7XSS - chains A and B of the 4 polymer chains in the assembly; structure by electron microscopy, 3.20 A resolution.

# Chain A
Molecule: 46-nt RNA strand
Sequence (46 nucleotides; numbered 1 to 46; the number before each row is that of its first residue):
     1 CUCUAGUAAC AGCCGUGGAG UCCGGGGCAG AAAAUUGGAC GAUUAA
Unresolved in the structure: 1-23, 44-46

# Chain B
Protein: RAMP superfamily protein
From: Candidatus Scalindua brodae
Reference sequence: A0A0B0EGF3 (A0A0B0EGF3_9BACT); residues 6-1722 here correspond to UniProt positions 1-1717 (UniProt number = residue number - 5)
Sequence (1722 residues; each row starts with the number of its first residue):
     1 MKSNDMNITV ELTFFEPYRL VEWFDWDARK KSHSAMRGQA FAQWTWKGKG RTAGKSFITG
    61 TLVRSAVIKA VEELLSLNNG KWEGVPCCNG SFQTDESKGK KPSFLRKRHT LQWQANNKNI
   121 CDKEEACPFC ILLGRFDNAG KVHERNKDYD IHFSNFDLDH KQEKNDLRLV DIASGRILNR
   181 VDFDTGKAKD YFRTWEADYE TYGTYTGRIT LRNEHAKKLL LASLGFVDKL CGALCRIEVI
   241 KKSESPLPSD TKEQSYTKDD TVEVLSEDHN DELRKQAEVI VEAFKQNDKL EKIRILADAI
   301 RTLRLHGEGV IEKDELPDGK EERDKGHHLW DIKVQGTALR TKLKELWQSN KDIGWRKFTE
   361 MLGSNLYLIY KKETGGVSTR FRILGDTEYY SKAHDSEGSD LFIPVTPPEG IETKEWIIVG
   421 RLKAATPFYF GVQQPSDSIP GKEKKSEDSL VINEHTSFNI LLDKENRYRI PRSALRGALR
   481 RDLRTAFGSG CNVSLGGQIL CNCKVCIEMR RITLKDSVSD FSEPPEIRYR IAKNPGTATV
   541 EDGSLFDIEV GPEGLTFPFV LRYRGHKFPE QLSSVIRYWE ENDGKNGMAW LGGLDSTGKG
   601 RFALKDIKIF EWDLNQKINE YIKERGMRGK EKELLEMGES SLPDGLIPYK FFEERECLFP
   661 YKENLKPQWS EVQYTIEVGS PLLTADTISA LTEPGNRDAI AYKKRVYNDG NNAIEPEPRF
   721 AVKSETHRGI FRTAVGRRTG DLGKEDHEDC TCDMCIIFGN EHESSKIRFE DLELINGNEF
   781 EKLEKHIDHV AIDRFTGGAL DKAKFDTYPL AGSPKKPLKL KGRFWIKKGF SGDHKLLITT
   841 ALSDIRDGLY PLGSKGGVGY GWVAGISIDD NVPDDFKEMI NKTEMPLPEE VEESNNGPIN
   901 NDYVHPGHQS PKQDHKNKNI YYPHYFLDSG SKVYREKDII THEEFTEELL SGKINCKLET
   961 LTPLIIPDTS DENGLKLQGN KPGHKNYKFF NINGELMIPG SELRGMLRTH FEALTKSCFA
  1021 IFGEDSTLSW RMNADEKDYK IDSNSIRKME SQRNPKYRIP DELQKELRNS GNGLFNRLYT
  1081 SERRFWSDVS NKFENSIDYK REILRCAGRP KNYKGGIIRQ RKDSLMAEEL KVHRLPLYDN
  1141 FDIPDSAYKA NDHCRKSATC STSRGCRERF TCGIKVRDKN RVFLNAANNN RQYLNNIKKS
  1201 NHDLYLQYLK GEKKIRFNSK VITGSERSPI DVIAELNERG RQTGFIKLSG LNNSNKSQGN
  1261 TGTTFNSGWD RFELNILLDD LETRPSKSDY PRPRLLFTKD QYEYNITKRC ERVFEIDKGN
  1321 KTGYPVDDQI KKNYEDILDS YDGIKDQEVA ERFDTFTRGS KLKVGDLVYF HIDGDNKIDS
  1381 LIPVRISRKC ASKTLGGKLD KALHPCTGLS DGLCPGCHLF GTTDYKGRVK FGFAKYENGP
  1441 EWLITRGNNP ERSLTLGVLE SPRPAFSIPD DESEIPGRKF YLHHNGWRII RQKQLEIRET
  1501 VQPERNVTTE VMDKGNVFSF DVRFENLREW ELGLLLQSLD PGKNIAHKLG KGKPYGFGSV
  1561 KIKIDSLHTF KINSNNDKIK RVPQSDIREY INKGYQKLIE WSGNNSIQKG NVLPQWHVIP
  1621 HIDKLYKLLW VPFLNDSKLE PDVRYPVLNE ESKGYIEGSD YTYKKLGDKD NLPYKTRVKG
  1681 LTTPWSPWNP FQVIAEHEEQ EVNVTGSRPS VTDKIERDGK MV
Unresolved in the structure: 1-4, 242-265, 393-394, 882-896, 1028-1392, 1693-1722
Construct notes: conflict Met1, Lys2, Ser3, Asn4, Asp5
Ion coordination: Zn2+ site 1: Cys88, Cys121, Cys127, Cys130; Zn2+ site 2: Cys491, Cys501, Cys503, Cys506; Zn2+ site 3: His747, Cys750, Cys752, Cys755; Zn2+ site 4: Cys1018, Cys1406, Cys1414, Cys1417
From the paper describing this entry:
  - binding site for the 46-nt RNA strand (chain A): Glu761, His762
  - mutagenesis - R382A, H762A: decreased catalytic activity with the 46-nt RNA strand (chain A)
  - mutagenesis - R37E, Y367A, R476E: decreased catalytic activity
  - catalytic residues: Asp547, Asp806
  - mutagenesis - D547A, D547A/D698A: abolished catalytic activity

# Interface between chain A and chain B
Residue-residue contacts (50; chain A residue first):
  G24(A) with Leu1648(B), base contact
  G25(A) with Val1458(B), base contact; Glu1460(B), hydrogen bond to the base; Arg1505(B), salt bridge to the phosphate
  G26(A) with Leu1459(B), hydrogen bond to the base; Glu1460(B), base contact; Ser1461(B), base contact
  G27(A) with Ala799(B), base contact
  C28(A) with Leu800(B), sugar contact; Asp801(B), sugar contact; Lys802(B), hydrogen bond to the sugar; Ala803(B), hydrogen bond to the sugar; Lys804(B), base contact
  A29(A) with Lys320(B), base contact; Arg323(B), salt bridge to the phosphate; Lys802(B), phosphate contact; Lys804(B), hydrogen bond to the sugar
  G30(A) with Arg323(B), salt bridge to the phosphate; His328(B), sugar contact; Lys802(B), hydrogen bond to the sugar; Lys804(B), sugar contact; Phe805(B), base contact
  A31(A) with Lys292(B), salt bridge to the phosphate; Lys802(B), sugar contact
  A32(A) with Thr1423(B), hydrogen bond to the base
  A33(A) with Val540(B), base contact
  A34(A) with Glu541(B), hydrogen bond to the sugar; Asp542(B), sugar contact; Gly543(B), hydrogen bond to the sugar; Ser544(B), hydrogen bond to the sugar; Leu545(B), base contact
  U35(A) with Arg294(B), hydrogen bond to the sugar; Gly543(B), phosphate contact; Leu545(B), base contact
  U36(A) with Arg294(B), salt bridge to the phosphate; Tyr367(B), hydrogen bond to the phosphate; Lys371(B), salt bridge to the phosphate; Phe458(B), base contact; Gly543(B), hydrogen bond to the sugar; Ser544(B), base contact; Leu545(B), sugar contact; Phe546(B), base contact
  G37(A) with Arg380(B), phosphate contact
  G38(A) with Glu761(B), hydrogen bond to the sugar
  A39(A) with Lys187(B), base contact; Arg382(B), hydrogen bond to the base; Glu761(B), hydrogen bond to the sugar; His762(B), hydrogen bond to the sugar
  C40(A) with Asp749(B), base contact; His762(B), stacking on the base
Also at the interface, not in a pair above, chain B (41 interface residues in all): Glu291, Glu321, Ser378, Ser457, Asp698, Gln1502

# Summary
17 residues of chain A face 41 of chain B across their interface; the contacts include 17 hydrogen bonds, 6
salt bridges and 1 aromatic stacking contact. Among the polar pairs are G25(A)-Glu1460(B), G26(A)-Leu1459(B)
and A32(A)-Thr1423(B). From the paper: catalytic residues Asp547(B) and Asp806(B); R37E, Y367A and R476E of
chain B reduce catalytic activity; 7 substitutions were tested in all.
Here chain A is a 46-nt RNA strand and chain B is RAMP superfamily protein (Candidatus Scalindua brodae).
Entry 7XSS (Structure of Craspase-CTR) was determined by electron microscopy together with 7XSO, 7XSP, 7XSQ,
7XSR and 7XT4 from the same study.
